4FAV - chains C and D of the 6 polymer chains in the assembly; structure by X-ray diffraction, 2.08 A resolution.

== Chain C ==
Name: Methylamine dehydrogenase light chain
From: Paracoccus denitrificans
Notes: EC 1.4.9.1
UniProtKB: P22619 (DHML_PARDE); residues 1-131 here correspond to UniProt positions 58-188 (UniProt number = residue number + 57)
Sequence (137 residues; row label = number of the first residue in the row):
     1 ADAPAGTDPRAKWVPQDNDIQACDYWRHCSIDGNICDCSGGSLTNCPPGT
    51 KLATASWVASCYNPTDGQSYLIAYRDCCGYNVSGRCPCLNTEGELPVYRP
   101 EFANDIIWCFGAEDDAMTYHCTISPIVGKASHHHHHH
Not modelled in the structure: 1-6, 132-137
Sequence notes: expression tag (132-137)
Modified / non-standard residues: W57 (7-hydroxy-l-tryptophan; 0AF)
Disulfides: C23-C88, C29-C61, C36-C121, C38-C86, C46-C77, C78-C109
Covalently attached groups: covalent link W57-W108
Curated features (UniProtKB/Swiss-Prot):
  - modified residue: W57 (Tryptophylquinone)
  - cross-link: W57 to W108 (Tryptophan tryptophylquinone (Trp-Trp))
Reported in the primary citation:
  - contacts within the chain: W57-W108

== Chain D ==
Name: Methylamine dehydrogenase heavy chain
From: Paracoccus denitrificans
Notes: EC 1.4.99.3
UniProtKB: A1BB97 (A1BB97_PARDP); residues 2-386 here correspond to UniProt positions 33-417 (UniProt number = residue number + 31)
Sequence (385 residues; row label = number of the first residue in the row):
     2 DAPEAETQAQETQGQAAARAAAADLAAGQDDEPRILEAPAPDARRVYVND
    52 PAHFAAVTQQFVIDGEAGRVIGMIDGGFLPNPVVADDGSFIAHASTVFSR
   102 IARGERTDYVEVFDPVTLLPTADIELPDAPRFLVGTYPWMTSLTPDGKTL
   152 LFYQFSPAPAVGVVDLEGKAFKRMLDVPDCYHIFPTAPDTFFMHCRDGSL
   202 AKVAFGTEGTPEITHTEVFHPEDEFLINHPAYSQKAGRLVWPTYTGKIHQ
   252 IDLSSGDAKFLPAVEALTEAERADGWRPGGWQQVAYHRALDRIYLLVDQR
   302 DEWRHKTASRFVVVLDAKTGERLAKFEMGHEIDSINVSQDEKPLLYALST
   352 GDKTLYIHDAESGEELRSVNQLGHGPQVITTADMG
Not modelled in the structure: 2-10
Disulfides: C181-C196

== Chain C / chain D interface ==
Contacting residue pairs (82; chain C residue first):
  P9(C) with R305(D), hydrogen bond (backbone-side chain); T308(D); E332(D)
  R10(C) with D299(D), salt bridge; Q300(D); R301(D); D302(D), hydrogen bond (backbone-backbone); R305(D); T308(D); A309(D), hydrogen bond (side chain-backbone); R311(D); E332(D), salt bridge
  A11(C) with R305(D)
  K12(C) with D302(D)
  W13(C) with R305(D)
  D32(C) with F55(D)
  G79(C) with A103(D); R104(D)
  Y80(C) with A103(D)
  N81(C) with A56(D); A57(D), hydrogen bond (side chain-backbone); A103(D)
  V82(C) with H54(D); F55(D); A56(D), hydrophobic
  L89(C) with K307(D)
  N90(C) with R305(D), hydrogen bond
  T91(C) with W304(D), hydrogen bond (side chain-backbone); H306(D); K307(D)
  E92(C) with W304(D)
  G93(C) with W304(D)
  E94(C) with Y245(D), hydrogen bond (backbone-side chain); W304(D); H306(D), salt bridge; K307(D), salt bridge
  L95(C) with F226(D), hydrophobic; Y245(D)
  P96(C) with F226(D); L227(D); N229(D); Y245(D)
  V97(C) with F133(D), hydrophobic; Y138(D), hydrophobic; Y182(D); H183(D); N229(D), hydrogen bond (backbone-side chain)
  Y98(C) with Y182(D), hydrophobic; H195(D); R197(D); H221(D); E225(D), hydrogen bond (side chain-backbone); F226(D); L227(D), hydrogen bond (side chain-backbone)
  R99(C) with R197(D); E223(D), salt bridge
  P100(C) with F156(D), hydrophobic; Y182(D)
  E101(C) with R197(D), salt bridge
  N104(C) with K307(D), hydrogen bond
  D105(C) with V135(D); G136(D), hydrogen bond (backbone-backbone); Y138(D), hydrogen bond; N229(D), hydrogen bond; W282(D); K307(D), salt bridge
  I106(C) with F133(D), hydrophobic; V135(D), hydrophobic
  I107(C) with F55(D), hydrophobic; F79(D), hydrophobic; L80(D), hydrophobic; L134(D), hydrogen bond (backbone-backbone)
  F110(C) with F156(D), hydrophobic; S157(D)
  M117(C) with F79(D); R107(D); L134(D), hydrophobic
  T118(C) with F79(D); F99(D); A103(D), hydrogen bond (side chain-backbone)
  Y119(C) with F55(D), hydrophobic; F79(D)
Other interface residues (no listed pair), chain C (33 interface residues in all): G33, W108
Other interface residues (no listed pair), chain D (45 interface residues in all): A53, M141, C196, S310

== Summary ==
33 residues of chain C and 45 residues of chain D are in contact; the contacts include 16 hydrogen bonds and 7
salt bridges. Polar pairs include R10(C)-D299(D), R10(C)-E332(D) and E94(C)-H306(D). The paper reports
contacts within the chain involving W57(C) and W108(C).
Chain C is Methylamine dehydrogenase light chain and chain D is Methylamine dehydrogenase heavy chain, both
from Paracoccus denitrificans; the structure, Crystal Structure of WT MauG in Complex with Pre-Methylamine
Dehydrogenase Aged 50 Days, was determined by X-ray diffraction (same publication as 4FA1, 4FA4, 4FA5, 4FA9,
4FAN and 4FB1).
